Entry 2OEX (X-ray diffraction, 2.58 A resolution); this record covers chains A and B.

Chain A (and B):
Molecule: Programmed cell death 6-interacting protein
Source organism: Homo sapiens
Notes: fragment: V Domain, residues 359-702; chain B of this document is another copy of the same molecule, construct and numbering; everything in this record applies to it too
Reference sequence: Q8WUM4 (PDC6I_HUMAN); residues 360-702 here = UniProt positions 360-702
Sequence (351 residues; numbered 352 to 702; the number before each row is that of its first residue):
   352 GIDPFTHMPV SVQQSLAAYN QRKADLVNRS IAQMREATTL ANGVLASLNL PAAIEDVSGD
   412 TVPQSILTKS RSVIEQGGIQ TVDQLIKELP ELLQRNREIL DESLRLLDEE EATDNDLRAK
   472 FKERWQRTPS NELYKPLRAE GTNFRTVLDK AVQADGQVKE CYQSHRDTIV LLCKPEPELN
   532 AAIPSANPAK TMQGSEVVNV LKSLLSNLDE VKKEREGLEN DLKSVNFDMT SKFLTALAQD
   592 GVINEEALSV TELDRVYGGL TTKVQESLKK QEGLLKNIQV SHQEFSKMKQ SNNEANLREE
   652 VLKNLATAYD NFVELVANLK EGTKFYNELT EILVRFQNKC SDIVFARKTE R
Not modelled in the structure: 352-360 (chain B: 352-361)
Modified / non-standard residues: Mse385, Mse543, Mse580, Mse639 (selenomethionine; parent Met)
Sequence notes: cloning artifact (352-359); modified residue (385, 543, 580, 639)
Swiss-Prot annotation at these positions:
  - modified residue: Thr479 (Phosphothreonine), Ser481 (Phosphoserine)
  - mutagenesis: Phe495 (F495D: Impairs rescue of PTAP-type L domain-deficient HIV-1 p6), Val498 (V498D: Reduces interaction with HIV-1 p6 and EIAV p9; abolishes rescue of PTAP-type L domain-deficient HIV-1 p6), Val509 (V509D: Abolishes interaction with HIV-1 p6; impairs rescue of PTAP-type L domain-deficient HIV-1 p6), Cys512 (C512A: No effect on interaction with HIV-1 p6; impairs rescue of PTAP-type L domain-deficient HIV-1 p6), Phe676 (F676A: Loss of interaction with SDCBP; F676D: Abolishes interaction with HIV-1 p6 and EIAV p9; abolishes rescue of PTAP-type L domain-deficient HIV-1 p6 ...), Leu680 (L680D: Impairs rescue of PTAP-type L domain-deficient HIV-1 p6), Ile683 (I683A: No effect on interaction with HIV-1 p6; I683D: Reduces interaction with HIV-1 p6 and EIAV p9; abolishes rescue of PTAP-type L domain-deficient HIV-1 p6)
What the authors report for this chain:
  - contacts within the chain: Thr412-Arg649, Pro535-Arg649, Asp407-Arg649 (salt bridge)
  - conformationally variable residues (side-chain flip): Trp476
  - mutagenesis - F676D: abolished binding to HIV-1 p6
  - mutagenesis - F676D (>1000-fold): abolished binding to EIAV p9
  - mutagenesis - V498D (> 20 fold): decreased binding to HIV-1 p6
  - mutagenesis - V498D (> 20 fold): decreased binding to EIAV p9

Interface between chain A and chain B:
Pairs across the interface (5; chain A residue first):
  Ser642(A) - Gln415(B)
  Asn644(A) - Gln415(B)
  Asn644(A) - Leu418(B)
  Asn644(A) - Arg422(B)
  Leu648(A) - Arg422(B)
Also at the interface, not in a pair above, chain A (5 interface residues in all): Ser398, Asn643
Also at the interface, not in a pair above, chain B (4 interface residues in all): Lys564

Summary:
The interface between chain A and chain B involves 5 residues on one side and 4 on the other. Curated
annotation (UniProt) lists 7 mutagenesis sites on chain A. The paper reports that F676D of chain A abolishes
binding to HIV-1 p6; conformational variability at Trp476(A).
Chain A and chain B are both Programmed cell death 6-interacting protein (Homo sapiens); the structure,
Structure of ALIX/AIP1 V Domain, was determined by X-ray diffraction together with 2OEV and 2OEW from the same
study.
